Entry 8VII (X-ray diffraction, 1.62 A resolution); this record covers chain A.

[Chain A]
Protein: Sulfoxide synthase EgtB-IV
From: Crocosphaera subtropica ATCC 51142
UniProtKB: B1WTS6 (B1WTS6_CROS5); numbering as in UniProt (aligned over 1-448)
Chain sequence (468 residues; each row starts with the number of its first residue; numbers below 1 keep their minus sign (Met-19 is residue -19)):
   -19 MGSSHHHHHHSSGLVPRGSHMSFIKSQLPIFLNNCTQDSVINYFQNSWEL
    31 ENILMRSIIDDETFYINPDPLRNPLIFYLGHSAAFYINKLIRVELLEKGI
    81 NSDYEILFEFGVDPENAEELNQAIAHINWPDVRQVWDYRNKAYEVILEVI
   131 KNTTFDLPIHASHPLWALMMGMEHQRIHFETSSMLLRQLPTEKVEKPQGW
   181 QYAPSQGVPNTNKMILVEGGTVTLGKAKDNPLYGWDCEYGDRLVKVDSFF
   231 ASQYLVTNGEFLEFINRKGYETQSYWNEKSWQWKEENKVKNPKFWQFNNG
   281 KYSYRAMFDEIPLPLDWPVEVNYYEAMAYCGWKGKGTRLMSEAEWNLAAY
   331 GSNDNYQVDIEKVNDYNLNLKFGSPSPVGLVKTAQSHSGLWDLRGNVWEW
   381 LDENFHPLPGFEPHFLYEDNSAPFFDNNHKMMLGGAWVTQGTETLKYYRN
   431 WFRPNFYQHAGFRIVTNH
Unresolved in the structure: -19 to -2, 334
Sequence notes: expression tag (-19 to 0)
Bound ions: Mn2+: His61, His154, His158 (together with N,N,N-trimethyl-histidine, cysteine); Na+: Asp372, Leu373, Gly375, Val377, Glu379
Small-molecule neighbours:
  - N,N,N-trimethyl-histidine (AVJ): His61, His154, Ile157, His158, Thr161, Tyr397, Asn400, Tyr428, Asn430, Trp431, Phe432
  - cysteine (CYS): Arg52, Tyr58, His61, Gly91, Val92, His158
From the paper describing this entry:
  - Mn2+ coordination: His61, His154, His158
  - catalytic residues: Tyr397 (proposed by the authors, not directly observed)
  - binding site for N,N,N-trimethyl-histidine: Asp93, Thr161, Asn400, Tyr428, Asn430, Trp431, Phe432
  - mutagenesis - N400F/F404T/Y428S/N430Y/W431A, N430A, N430A/W431A, W431A: unchanged catalytic activity on N,N,N-trimethyl-histidine
  - binding site for cysteine: Arg52, Tyr58, Gly91, Val92, Thr161
  - mutagenesis - R52A, R52A/Y58F, Y58F: abolished catalytic activity

[Overview]
Ligands of chain A: N,N,N-trimethyl-histidine and cysteine. His61, His154 and His158 coordinate Mn2+. Asp372,
Leu373, Gly375, Val377 and Glu379 coordinate Na+. From the paper: the catalytic residue Tyr397; R52A,
R52A/Y58F and Y58F abolish catalytic activity; 7 substitutions were tested in all.
Chain A is Sulfoxide synthase EgtB-IV (Crocosphaera subtropica ATCC 51142); the structure, EgtB-IV from
Crocosphaera subtropica, an ergothioneine-biosynthetic type IV sulfoxide synthase in complex with cysteine and
hercynine, was determined by X-ray diffraction, deposited together with 8VIG, 8VIH, 8VIK and 8VIL.
